PDB entry 8QAU | electron microscopy, 3.54 A resolution | chains B and E of the 5 polymer chains in the assembly

[Chain B]
Protein: Kinetochore protein NUF2
Organism: Saccharomyces cerevisiae
Reference sequence: P33895 (NUF2_YEAST); residue numbers follow UniProt; this construct covers 1-451
Amino-acid sequence (451 residues; each row starts with the number of its first residue):
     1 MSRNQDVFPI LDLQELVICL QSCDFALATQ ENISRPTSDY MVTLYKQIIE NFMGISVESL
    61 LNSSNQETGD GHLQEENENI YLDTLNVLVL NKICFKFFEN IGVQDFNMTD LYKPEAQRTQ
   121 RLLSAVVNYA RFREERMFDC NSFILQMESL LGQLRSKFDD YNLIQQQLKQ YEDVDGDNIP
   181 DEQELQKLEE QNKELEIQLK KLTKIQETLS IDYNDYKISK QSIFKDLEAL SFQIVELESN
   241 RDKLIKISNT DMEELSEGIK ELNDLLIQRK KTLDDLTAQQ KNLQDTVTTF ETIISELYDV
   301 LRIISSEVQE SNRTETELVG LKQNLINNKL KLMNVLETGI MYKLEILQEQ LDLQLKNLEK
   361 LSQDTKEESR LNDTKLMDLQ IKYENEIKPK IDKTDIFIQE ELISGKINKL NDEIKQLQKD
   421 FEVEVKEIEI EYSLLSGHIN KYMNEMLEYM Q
Unresolved in the structure: 208-451
Curated features (UniProtKB/Swiss-Prot):
  - mutagenesis: Thr338 (T338P: Temperature-sensitive), Ile340 (I340K: Temperature-sensitive), Tyr383 (Y383C: Temperature-sensitive), Leu410 (L410S: Temperature-sensitive), Lys441 (K441I: Temperature-sensitive), Met446 (M446L: Temperature-sensitive)

[Chain E]
Protein: DASH complex subunit DAM1
Organism: Saccharomyces cerevisiae
Reference sequence: P53267 (DAM1_YEAST); residue numbers follow UniProt; this construct covers 1-343
Amino-acid sequence (343 residues; row label = number of the first residue in the row):
     1 MSEDKAKLGT TRSATEYRLS IGSAPTSRRS SMGESSSLMK FADQEGLTSS VGEYNENTIQ
    61 QLLLPKIREL SDSIITLDSN FTRLNFIHES LADLNESLGS LLYGIMSNSW CVEFSQAPHD
   121 IQDDLIAIKQ LKSLEDEKNN LVMELSNMER GIKRKKDEQG ENDLAKASQN KQFNQPLFPS
   181 SQVRKYRSYD NRDKRKPSKI GNNLQVENEE DYEDDTSSEA SFVLNPTNIG MSKSSQGHVT
   241 KTTRLNNNTN SKLRRKSILH TIRNSIASGA DLPIENDNVV NLGDLHPNNR ISLGSGAARV
   301 VNGPVTKNRN SMFSGRAERK PTESRHSVAK KTEKKINTRP PFR
Unresolved in the structure: 1-253, 268-290, 306-343
Curated features (UniProtKB/Swiss-Prot):
  - modified residue: Ser2 (N-acetylserine), Ser20 (Phosphoserine), Ser31 (Phosphoserine), Ser257 (Phosphoserine), Ser265 (Phosphoserine), Ser292 (Phosphoserine)
  - mutagenesis: Asn80 (N80Y: Cold sensitive), Cys111 (C111Y: In DAM1-1; produces abnormal spindles resulting in growth arrest at 34 degrees Celsius)
Reported in the primary citation:
  - mutagenesis - I258A/L259A/I262A, I258E/L259E/I262E: decreased growth
  - mutagenesis - Y17E/L19E/I21E/I258A/L259A/I262A: abolished growth
  - mutagenesis - Y17E/L19E/I21E: unchanged growth
  - post-translational modification sites: Ser20, Ser257, Ser265, Ser292 (citing earlier work)

[Chain B / chain E interface]
Contacting residue pairs (8; chain B residue first):
  Gln5(B) with Pro304(E); Val305(E), hydrogen bond (side chain-backbone)
  Asp6(B) with Asn302(E)
  Val7(B) with Arg299(E); Val300(E), hydrogen bond (backbone-backbone)
  Ser22(B) with Ser292(E)
  Arg131(B) with Gly294(E); Ser295(E), hydrogen bond (side chain-backbone)
Other interface residues (no listed pair), chain B (8 interface residues in all): Pro9, Met137, Ile144
Other interface residues (no listed pair), chain E (12 interface residues in all): Leu259, Ile262, Ala297, Ala298

[Summary]
Chain B and chain E form an interface of 8 and 12 residues respectively, with 3 hydrogen bonds. Polar pairs
include Gln5(B)-Val305(E), Arg131(B)-Ser295(E) and Val7(B)-Val300(E). From the paper: I258A/L259A/I262A and
I258E/L259E/I262E of chain E reduce growth; modification sites Ser20(E), Ser257(E) and Ser265(E) among others;
4 substitutions were tested in all.
Chain B is Kinetochore protein NUF2 and chain E is DASH complex subunit DAM1, both from Saccharomyces
cerevisiae; the structure, Outer kinetochore Ndc80-Dam1 alpha/beta-tubulin complex, was determined by electron
microscopy.
